PDB entry 4IEG | X-ray diffraction, 2.10 A resolution | chain A

# Chain A
Molecule: RNA-dependent RNA polymerase P2
Source organism: Pseudomonas phage phi12
Reference sequence: Q94M06 (Q94M06_9VIRU); numbering as in UniProt (aligned over 1-659)
Chain sequence (659 residues; numbered 1 to 659; the number before each row is that of its first residue):
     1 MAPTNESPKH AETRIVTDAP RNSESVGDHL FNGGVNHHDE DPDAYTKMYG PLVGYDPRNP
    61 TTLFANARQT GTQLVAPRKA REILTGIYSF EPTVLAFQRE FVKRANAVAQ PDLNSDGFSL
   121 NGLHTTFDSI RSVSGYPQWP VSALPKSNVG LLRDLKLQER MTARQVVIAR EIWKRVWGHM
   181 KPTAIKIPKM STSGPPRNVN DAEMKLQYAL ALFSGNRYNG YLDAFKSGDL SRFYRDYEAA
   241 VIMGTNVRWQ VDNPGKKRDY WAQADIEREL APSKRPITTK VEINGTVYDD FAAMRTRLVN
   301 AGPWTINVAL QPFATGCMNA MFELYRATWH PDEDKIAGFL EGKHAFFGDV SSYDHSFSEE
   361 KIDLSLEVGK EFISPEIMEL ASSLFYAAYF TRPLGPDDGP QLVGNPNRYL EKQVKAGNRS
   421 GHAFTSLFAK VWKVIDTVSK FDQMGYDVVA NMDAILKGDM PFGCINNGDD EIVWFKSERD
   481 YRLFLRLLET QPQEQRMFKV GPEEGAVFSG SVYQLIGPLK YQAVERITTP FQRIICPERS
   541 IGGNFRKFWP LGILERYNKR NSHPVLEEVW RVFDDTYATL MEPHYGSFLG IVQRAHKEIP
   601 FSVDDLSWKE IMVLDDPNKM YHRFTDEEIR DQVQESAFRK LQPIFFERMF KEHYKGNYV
Unresolved in the structure: 1-9, 68
Sequence notes: engineered mutation A2 (Met in Q94M06)
Metal / ion sites: Mg2+: D470, E503, V507
Reported in the primary citation:
  - Mg2+ coordination: D470, E503, V507
  - catalytic residues: K499 (citing earlier work)
  - catalytic residues: G468 to D470 (by similarity / conservation)
  - catalytic residues: H622 (proposed by the authors, not directly observed)
  - mutagenesis - T425I: decreased stability (citing earlier work)
  - mutagenesis - T425I: decreased catalytic activity (citing earlier work)

# Overview
D470, E503 and V507 coordinate Mg2+. From the paper: catalytic residues K499, G468 and H622; T425I reduces
stability.
Chain A is RNA-dependent RNA polymerase P2 (Pseudomonas phage phi12); the structure, Structure and
interactions of the RNA-dependent RNA polymerase from bacteriophage phi12 (P1 crystal form), was determined by
X-ray diffraction, deposited together with 4GZK.
